Entry 6UVA (electron microscopy, 2.30 A resolution); this record covers chains A and B of the 7 polymer chains in the assembly.

[Chain A]
Molecule: Guanine nucleotide-binding protein G(s) subunit alpha isoforms short
Source organism: Homo sapiens
UniProtKB: P63092 (GNAS2_HUMAN); residue numbers follow UniProt; this construct covers 1-394
Amino-acid sequence (394 residues; row label = number of the first residue in the row):
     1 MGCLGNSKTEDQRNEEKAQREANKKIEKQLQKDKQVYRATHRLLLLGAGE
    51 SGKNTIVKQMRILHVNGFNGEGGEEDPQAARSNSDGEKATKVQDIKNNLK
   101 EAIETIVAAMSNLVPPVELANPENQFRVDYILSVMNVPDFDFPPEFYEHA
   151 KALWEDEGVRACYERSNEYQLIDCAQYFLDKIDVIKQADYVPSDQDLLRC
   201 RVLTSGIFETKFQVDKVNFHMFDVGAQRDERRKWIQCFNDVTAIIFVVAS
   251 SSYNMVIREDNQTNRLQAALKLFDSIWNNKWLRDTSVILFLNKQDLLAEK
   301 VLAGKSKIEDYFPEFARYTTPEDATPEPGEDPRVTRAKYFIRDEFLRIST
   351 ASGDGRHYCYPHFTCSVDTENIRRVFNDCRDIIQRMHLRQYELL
Disordered / not traced: 1-15, 48-204, 252-261, 293-307, 364-370
Sequence notes: conflict Asn54 (Ser in P63092), Ala226 (Gly in P63092), Ala268 (Glu in P63092), Lys271 (Asn in P63092), Asp274 (Lys in P63092), Lys280 (Arg in P63092), Asp284 (Thr in P63092), Thr285 (Ile in P63092), Ser366 (Ala in P63092)

[Chain B]
Molecule: Guanine nucleotide-binding protein G(I)/G(S)/G(T) subunit beta-1
Source organism: Homo sapiens
UniProtKB: P62873 (GBB1_HUMAN); residue numbers follow UniProt; this construct covers 2-340
Amino-acid sequence (350 residues; numbered -9 to 340; the number before each row is that of its first residue; numbers below 1 keep their minus sign (Met-9 is residue -9)):
    -9 MHHHHHHGSSGSELDQLRQEAEQLKNQIRDARKACADATLSQITNNIDPV
    41 GRIQMRTRRTLRGHLAKIYAMHWGTDSRLLVSASQDGKLIIWDSYTTNKV
    91 HAIPLRSSWVMTCAYAPSGNYVACGGLDNICSIYNLKTREGNVRVSRELA
   141 GHTGYLSCCRFLDDNQIVTSSGDTTCALWDIETGQQTTTFTGHTGDVMSL
   191 SLAPDTRLFVSGACDASAKLWDVREGMCRQTFTGHESDINAICFFPNGNA
   241 FATGSDDATCRLFDLRADQELMTYSHDNIICGITSVSFSKSGRLLLAGYD
   291 DFNCNVWDALKADRAGVLAGHDNRVSCLGVTDDGMAVATGSWDSFLKIWN
Disordered / not traced: -9 to 4
Sequence notes: expression tag (-9 to 1)

[Chain A / chain B interface]
Pairs across the interface (64; chain A residue first):
  Gln19(A) with Asp83(B), hydrogen bond; Thr86(B), hydrogen bond; Asn88(B)
  Arg20(A) with Asn88(B), hydrogen bond
  Asn23(A) with Asn88(B), hydrogen bond; Lys89(B), hydrogen bond (side chain-backbone)
  Ile26(A) with Lys89(B); Val90(B); His91(B); Ala92(B), hydrophobic
  Glu27(A) with Lys89(B), salt bridge
  Leu30(A) with Gly53(B); Lys78(B); Ile80(B), hydrophobic; Lys89(B)
  Asp33(A) with Lys78(B), salt bridge
  Lys34(A) with Leu55(B)
  Tyr37(A) with Ala56(B); Asp76(B)
  Arg38(A) with Leu55(B), hydrogen bond (side chain-backbone)
  Ser205(A) with Asn119(B)
  Gly206(A) with Leu117(B); Asn119(B)
  Ile207(A) with Ser97(B); Trp99(B); Leu117(B), hydrophobic
  Glu209(A) with Arg96(B)
  Phe222(A) with Ser98(B); Trp99(B)
  Ala226(A) with Asn119(B), hydrogen bond (backbone-side chain); Thr143(B)
  Gln227(A) with Leu117(B), hydrogen bond (side chain-backbone); Asn119(B), hydrogen bond; Tyr145(B), hydrogen bond (side chain-backbone)
  Arg228(A) with Gly162(B), hydrogen bond (side chain-backbone); Thr164(B); Asp186(B), salt bridge
  Glu230(A) with Asp186(B)
  Arg232(A) with Cys204(B), hydrogen bond (side chain-backbone); Asp228(B), salt bridge
  Lys233(A) with Tyr145(B); Met188(B); Cys204(B); Asp228(B); Asn230(B), hydrogen bond; Asp246(B), salt bridge
  Trp234(A) with Leu117(B), hydrophobic; Tyr145(B)
  Gln236(A) with Tyr59(B), hydrogen bond (backbone-side chain); Arg314(B); Trp332(B)
  Cys237(A) with Lys57(B), hydrogen bond (backbone-side chain); Tyr59(B), hydrogen bond; Gln75(B); Trp99(B); Met101(B), hydrophobic
  Phe238(A) with Trp99(B), hydrophobic; Leu117(B), hydrophobic
  Asn239(A) with Lys57(B), hydrogen bond; Trp332(B)
  Asp240(A) with Lys57(B), salt bridge
  Lys280(A) with Asp290(B)
  Trp281(A) with Asp290(B); Arg314(B)
Other interface residues (no listed pair), chain A (31 interface residues in all): Ala22, Val241
Other interface residues (no listed pair), chain B (42 interface residues in all): Thr87, Asp118, Gly144, Asp163, Thr184, Gly185

[In short]
The interface between chain A and chain B involves 31 residues on one side and 42 on the other; the contacts
include 17 hydrogen bonds and 6 salt bridges. Among the polar pairs are Glu27(A)-Lys89(B), Asp33(A)-Lys78(B)
and Arg228(A)-Asp186(B).
Here chain A is Guanine nucleotide-binding protein G(s) subunit alpha isoforms short and chain B is Guanine
nucleotide-binding protein G(I)/G(S)/G(T) subunit beta-1, both from Homo sapiens. Entry 6UVA (CryoEM Structure
of the active Adrenomedullin 2 receptor G protein complex with adrenomedullin 2 peptide) was determined by
electron microscopy, deposited together with 6UUS and 6UUN.
